8JUY - chains A and B of the 6 polymer chains in the assembly; structure by electron microscopy, 4.34 A resolution (low resolution: residue-level contacts below are approximate; hydrogen-bond / salt-bridge calls are withheld).

Chain A:
Name: ATPase family AAA domain-containing protein 2
Organism: Homo sapiens
Notes: EC 3.6.1.-
UniProtKB: Q6PL18 (ATAD2_HUMAN); the construct lacks a stretch of the UniProt sequence, so the offset changes along the chain: 403-983 = UniProt 403-983; 984-1163 = UniProt 1118-1297; 1164-1233 = UniProt 1321-1390
Chain sequence (831 residues; row label = number of the first residue in the row):
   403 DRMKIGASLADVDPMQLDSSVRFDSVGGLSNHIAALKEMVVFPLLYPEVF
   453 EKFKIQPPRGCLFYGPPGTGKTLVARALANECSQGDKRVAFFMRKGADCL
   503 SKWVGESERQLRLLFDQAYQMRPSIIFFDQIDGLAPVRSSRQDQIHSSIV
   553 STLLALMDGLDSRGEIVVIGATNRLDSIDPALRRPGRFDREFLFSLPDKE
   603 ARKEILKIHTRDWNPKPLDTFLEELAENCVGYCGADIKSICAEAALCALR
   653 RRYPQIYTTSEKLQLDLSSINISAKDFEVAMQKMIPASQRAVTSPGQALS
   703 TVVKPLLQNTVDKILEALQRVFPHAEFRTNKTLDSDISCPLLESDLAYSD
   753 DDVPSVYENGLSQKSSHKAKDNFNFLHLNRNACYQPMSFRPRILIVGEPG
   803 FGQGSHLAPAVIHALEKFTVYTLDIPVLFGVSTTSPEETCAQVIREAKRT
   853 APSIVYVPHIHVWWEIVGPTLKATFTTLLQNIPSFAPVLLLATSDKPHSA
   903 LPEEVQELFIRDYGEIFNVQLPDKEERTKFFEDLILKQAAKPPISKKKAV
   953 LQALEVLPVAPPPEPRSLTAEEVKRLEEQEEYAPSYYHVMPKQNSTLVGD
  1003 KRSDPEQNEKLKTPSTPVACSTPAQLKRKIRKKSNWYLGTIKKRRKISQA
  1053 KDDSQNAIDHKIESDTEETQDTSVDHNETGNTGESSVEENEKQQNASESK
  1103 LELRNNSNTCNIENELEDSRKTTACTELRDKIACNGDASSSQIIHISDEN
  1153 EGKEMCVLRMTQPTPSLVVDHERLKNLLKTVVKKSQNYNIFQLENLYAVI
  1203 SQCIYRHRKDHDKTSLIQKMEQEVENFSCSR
Unresolved in the structure: 403-412, 540-545, 660-665, 730-786, 924-1233
Construct notes: engineered mutation Q532 (Glu in Q6PL18)
Residues lining bound ligands:
  - ADP (adenosine-5'-diphosphate): G472, K473, K497, I607, K640
  - ATP (adenosine-5'-triphosphate): D560, R586, R589
UniProt features mapped onto this chain:
  - binding site (ATP): G467 to T474
  - modified residue: S410 (Phosphoserine), S746 (Phosphoserine), S751 (Phosphoserine), S1005 (Phosphoserine), T1015 (Phosphothreonine), T1018 (Phosphothreonine), T1042 (Phosphothreonine), S1066 (Phosphoserine), S1099 (Phosphoserine), S1101 (Phosphoserine), S1109 (Phosphoserine), T1166 (Phosphothreonine)
  - cross-link (Glycyl lysine isopeptide (Lys-Gly)): K994 (interchain with G-Cter in SUMO2), K1014 (interchain with G-Cter in SUMO2), K1102 (interchain with G-Cter in SUMO2)
What the authors report for this chain:
  - conformationally variable residues (order/disorder transition): G408 to D413
  - mutagenesis - E532Q: increased stability
  - mutagenesis - D415A/E532Q/R540A: decreased stability

Chain B:
Name: ATPase family AAA domain-containing protein 2
Organism: Homo sapiens
Notes: EC 3.6.1.-
UniProtKB: Q6PL18 (ATAD2_HUMAN); the construct lacks a stretch of the UniProt sequence and is renumbered around it, so the offset changes along the chain: 403-946 = UniProt 403-946; 1104-1140 = UniProt 947-983; 1141-1320 = UniProt 1118-1297; 1321-1390 = UniProt 1321-1390
Chain sequence (831 residues; row label = number of the first residue in the row; note: 157 numbers in that range are skipped by the numbering (no residue carries them; nothing is unmodelled there)):
   403 DRMKIGASLADVDPMQLDSSVRFDSVGGLSNHIAALKEMVVFPLLYPEVF
   453 EKFKIQPPRGCLFYGPPGTGKTLVARALANECSQGDKRVAFFMRKGADCL
   503 SKWVGESERQLRLLFDQAYQMRPSIIFFDQIDGLAPVRSSRQDQIHSSIV
   553 STLLALMDGLDSRGEIVVIGATNRLDSIDPALRRPGRFDREFLFSLPDKE
   603 ARKEILKIHTRDWNPKPLDTFLEELAENCVGYCGADIKSICAEAALCALR
   653 RRYPQIYTTSEKLQLDLSSINISAKDFEVAMQKMIPASQRAVTSPGQALS
   703 TVVKPLLQNTVDKILEALQRVFPHAEFRTNKTLDSDISCPLLESDLAYSD
   753 DDVPSVYENGLSQKSSHKAKDNFNFLHLNRNACYQPMSFRPRILIVGEPG
   803 FGQGSHLAPAVIHALEKFTVYTLDIPVLFGVSTTSPEETCAQVIREAKRT
   853 APSIVYVPHIHVWWEIVGPTLKATFTTLLQNIPSFAPVLLLATSDKPHSA
   903 LPEEVQELFIRDYGEIFNVQLPDKEERTKFFEDLILKQAAKPPI
  1104 SKKKAVLQALEVLPVAPPPEPRSLTAEEVKRLEEQEEYAPSYYHVMPKQN
  1154 STLVGDKRSDPEQNEKLKTPSTPVACSTPAQLKRKIRKKSNWYLGTIKKR
  1204 RKISQAKDDSQNAIDHKIESDTEETQDTSVDHNETGNTGESSVEENEKQQ
  1254 NASESKLELRNNSNTCNIENELEDSRKTTACTELRDKIACNGDASSSQII
  1304 HISDENEGKEMCVLRMTQPTPSLVVDHERLKNLLKTVVKKSQNYNIFQLE
  1354 NLYAVISQCIYRHRKDHDKTSLIQKMEQEVENFSCSR
Unresolved in the structure: 403-421, 695-696, 730-785, 1104-1329, 1390
Construct notes: engineered mutation Q532 (Glu in Q6PL18)
Residues lining bound ligands:
  - ATP (adenosine-5'-triphosphate), molecule 1: S427, P468, P469, G470, T471, G472, K473, T474, L475, D531, Q532, H611, G636
  - ATP, molecule 2: D560, R586, R589
UniProt features mapped onto this chain:
  - binding site (ATP): G467 to T474
  - modified residue: S410 (Phosphoserine), S746 (Phosphoserine), S751 (Phosphoserine), S1162 (Phosphoserine), T1172 (Phosphothreonine), T1175 (Phosphothreonine), T1199 (Phosphothreonine), S1223 (Phosphoserine), S1256 (Phosphoserine), S1258 (Phosphoserine), S1266 (Phosphoserine), T1323 (Phosphothreonine)
  - cross-link (Glycyl lysine isopeptide (Lys-Gly)): K1151 (interchain with G-Cter in SUMO2), K1171 (interchain with G-Cter in SUMO2), K1259 (interchain with G-Cter in SUMO2)
What the authors report for this chain:
  - mutagenesis - E532Q: increased stability
  - mutagenesis - D415A/E532Q/R540A: decreased stability

Interface between chain A and chain B:
Contacting residue pairs (61):
  E440(A) with L648(B)
  F444(A) with L651(B)
  L447(A) with K664(B)
  Y448(A) with L665(B); Q666(B); L667(B)
  E450(A) with L669(B)
  V451(A) with L669(B)
  K454(A) with W615(B)
  F455(A) with D614(B); N616(B)
  K456(A) with D614(B); W615(B)
  I457(A) with W615(B)
  E508(A) with K504(B)
  R514(A) with A499(B); D500(B)
  Q546(A) with P538(B); H548(B)
  S553(A) with Q532(B)
  T554(A) with A499(B)
  L556(A) with Q532(B)
  A557(A) with D531(B); Q532(B)
  L558(A) with K497(B); D500(B)
  R585(A) with R692(B)
  R586(A) with G470(B); A637(B); R692(B)
  P587(A) with D638(B); R692(B)
  R592(A) with E645(B)
  E593(A) with I687(B); R692(B)
  R722(A) with Q1361(B); R1365(B)
  F729(A) with Y1364(B)
  M789(A) with Y1356(B); A1357(B)
  F791(A) with E1353(B); N1354(B); A1357(B)
  R792(A) with F1350(B)
  R794(A) with F1350(B)
  S837(A) with F831(B); G832(B); V833(B); S834(B)
  E839(A) with I827(B); P828(B); G832(B)
  E840(A) with P828(B); G832(B)
  R847(A) with R692(B); A693(B)
  S886(A) with E1353(B)
  Y915(A) with Q1351(B); N1354(B); F1386(B); C1388(B)
Interface residues without a listed pair, chain A (47 interface residues in all): N433, A437, Q458, P460, W505, G507, E510, S550, D591, T879, F887, I912
Interface residues without a listed pair, chain B (52 interface residues in all): G498, L502, G535, Q544, K640, A644, R652, A689, V864, S1360

Summary:
47 residues of chain A and 52 residues of chain B are in contact. One ATP molecule is bound between chain A
and chain B. Bound to chain A: ADP. Ligands of chain B: ATP. The paper reports that E532Q of chain A increases
stability; conformational variability at G408(A); 4 substitutions were tested in all.
Both chains are ATPase family AAA domain-containing protein 2 (Homo sapiens). Entry 8JUY (Human ATAD2 Walker B
mutant-H3/H4K5Q complex, ATP state (Class II)) was determined by electron microscopy together with 8H3H, 8JUW
and 8JUZ from the same study.
